4LAC - chains B and C of the 3 polymer chains in the assembly; structure by X-ray diffraction, 2.82 A resolution.

== Chain B ==
Protein: Serine/threonine-protein phosphatase 2A activator
Organism: Homo sapiens
Notes: EC 5.2.1.8
Reference sequence: Q15257 (PTPA_HUMAN); aligned to UniProt positions 19-323 over residues 19-323 (the alignment contains insertions or deletions, so no single offset holds)
Sequence (308 residues; row label = number of the first residue in the row):
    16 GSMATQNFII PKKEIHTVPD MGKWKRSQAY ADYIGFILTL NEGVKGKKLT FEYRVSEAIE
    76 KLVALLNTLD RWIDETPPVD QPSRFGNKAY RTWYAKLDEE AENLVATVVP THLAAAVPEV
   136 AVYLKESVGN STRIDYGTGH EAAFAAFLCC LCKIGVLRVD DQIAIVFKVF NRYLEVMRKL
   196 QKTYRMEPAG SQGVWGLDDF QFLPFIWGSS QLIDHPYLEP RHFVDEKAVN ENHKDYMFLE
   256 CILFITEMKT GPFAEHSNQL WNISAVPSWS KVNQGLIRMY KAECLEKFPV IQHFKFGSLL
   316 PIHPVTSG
Not modelled in the structure: 16-20, 322-323
Construct notes: expression tag (16-18)
Small-molecule neighbours: ATP-gamma-S (AGS; phosphothiophosphoric acid-adenylate ester): Arg148, Asp150, Gly152, Thr153, Gly154, His155, Pro203, Ala204, Gly205, Ser206, Pro304, Val305, Gln307, His308
What the authors report for this chain:
  - binding site for ATP-gamma-S: Ala204
  - mutagenesis - A204D: abolished catalytic activity on Mg2+/ATP
  - mutagenesis - V281D, M294D: decreased binding to Serine/threonine-protein phosphatase 2A catalytic subunit alpha isoform (chain C)
  - mutagenesis - V281A, M294K: unchanged binding to Serine/threonine-protein phosphatase 2A catalytic subunit alpha isoform (chain C)
  - mutagenesis - A204D, D213R: decreased growth

== Chain C ==
Protein: Serine/threonine-protein phosphatase 2A catalytic subunit alpha isoform
Organism: Homo sapiens
Notes: EC 3.1.3.16
Reference sequence: P67775 (PP2AA_HUMAN); numbering as in UniProt (aligned over 1-309)
Sequence (311 residues; numbered -1 to 309; the number before each row is that of its first residue; numbers below 1 keep their minus sign (Gly-1 is residue -1)):
    -1 GSMDEKVFTK ELDQWIEQLN ECKQLSESQV KSLCEKAKEI LTKESNVQEV RCPVTVCGDV
    59 HGQFHDLMEL FRIGGKSPDT NYLFMGDYVD RGYYSVETVT LLVALKVRYR ERITILRGNH
   119 ESRQITQVYG FYDECLRKYG NANVWKYFTD LFDYLPLTAL VDGQIFCLHG GLSPSIDTLD
   179 HIRALDRLQE VPHEGPMCDL LWSDPDDRGG WGISPRGAGY TFGQDISETF NHANGLTLVS
   239 RAHQLVMEGY NWCHDRNVVT IFSAPNYCYR CGNQAAIMEL DDTLKYSFLQ FDPAPRRGEP
   299 HVTRRTPDYF L
Not modelled in the structure: -1 to 3, 294-309
Construct notes: expression tag (-1 to 0)
Swiss-Prot annotation at these positions:
  - active site: His118 (Proton donor)
  - binding site (Mn(2+)): Asp57, His59, Asp85, Asn117, His167, His241
  - binding site (Zn(2+)): Asp57, His59, Asp85
  - binding site (Fe(3+)): Asp85, Asn117, His167, His241
  - modified residue: Tyr307 (Phosphotyrosine), Leu309 (Leucine methyl ester)
  - natural variant: Gly60 (G60V: In HJS3; uncertain significance), Asp88 (D88G: In HJS3), Gln122 (Q122H: In HJS3), Gln125 to Leu309 (deletion: In HJS3), Tyr127 (Y127C: In HJS3), Asp131 (D131H: In HJS3), His191 (H191R: In HJS3), Arg214 to Leu309 (deletion: In HJS3), Asp223 (D223H: In HJS3; D223V: In HJS3), Tyr265 (Y265C: In HJS3), Phe308 (F308FF: In HJS3)
  - mutagenesis: Asp85 (D85N: Loss of phosphatase activity), Leu309 (L309A: Loss of binding to PP2A B-alpha regulatory subunit)
Bound ions: Mn2+ site 1: Asp57, His59, Asp85 (together with ATP-gamma-S); Mn2+ site 2: Asp85, Asn117, His167, His241 (together with ATP-gamma-S)
Small-molecule neighbours: ATP-gamma-S (AGS; phosphothiophosphoric acid-adenylate ester): Asp57, His59, Asp85, Arg89, Asn117, His118, Tyr127, His167, Trp200, Pro213, Arg214, Gly215, His241, Gln242
What the authors report for this chain:
  - Mn2+ coordination: Asp57, His59, Asp85, Asn117, His167, His241
  - binding site for ATP-gamma-S: Arg89, Asn117, His118, Arg214

== How chain B and chain C interact ==
Pairs across the interface (57):
  His31(B) with His191(C), hydrogen bond (backbone-side chain)
  Thr32(B) with His191(C)
  Arg99(B) with Gln242(C); Leu243(C), hydrogen bond (side chain-backbone); Val244(C); Met245(C), hydrogen bond (backbone-backbone); Asn249(C)
  Phe100(B) with Leu243(C), hydrophobic; Met245(C), hydrophobic; Cys269(C), hydrophobic
  Lys103(B) with Asp205(C), salt bridge
  Arg106(B) with Asp205(C), salt bridge
  Thr147(B) with Arg206(C)
  Arg148(B) with Pro213(C), hydrogen bond (side chain-backbone); Arg214(C)
  Arg200(B) with Met245(C)
  Glu202(B) with Leu243(C)
  Gly205(B) with Tyr127(C)
  Ser206(B) with Arg89(C), hydrogen bond (backbone-side chain); Tyr127(C); Cys266(C)
  Gln207(B) with Arg89(C); Val126(C); Tyr127(C)
  Gly208(B) with Arg89(C)
  Val209(B) with Arg89(C), hydrogen bond (backbone-backbone); Gly90(C); Tyr91(C), hydrophobic
  Trp210(B) with Arg89(C); Gly90(C), hydrogen bond (side chain-backbone); Gly128(C); Glu132(C); Arg135(C)
  Asp213(B) with Arg268(C), salt bridge
  Asp214(B) with Cys266(C); Arg268(C), salt bridge
  Phe215(B) with Arg268(C)
  Phe259(B) with Arg268(C)
  Met263(B) with Arg268(C)
  Lys264(B) with Cys266(C); Tyr267(C); Arg268(C)
  Thr265(B) with Asn264(C), hydrogen bond; Tyr267(C), hydrogen bond (side chain-backbone)
  Ala269(B) with Tyr91(C), hydrogen bond (backbone-side chain)
  Glu270(B) with Tyr91(C), hydrogen bond (backbone-side chain); Tyr267(C)
  His271(B) with Tyr267(C)
  Asn273(B) with Tyr91(C), hydrogen bond
  Lys302(B) with Gln125(C); Val126(C)
  Phe303(B) with His191(C)
  Pro304(B) with Tyr127(C)
  Gln307(B) with Arg214(C), hydrogen bond (side chain-backbone); Gly215(C)
  His308(B) with Pro213(C); Arg214(C)
Interface residues without a listed pair, chain B (38 interface residues in all): Val33, Ser98, Asn145, Pro203, Ile260, Glu298
Interface residues without a listed pair, chain C (27 interface residues in all): Gln122, Asp131
The authors on this interface:
  - specific contacts: Phe100(B)-Met245(C) (hydrophobic contact), Asp213(B)-Arg268(C) (salt bridge), Asp214(B)-Arg268(C) (salt bridge), Leu243(C)-Phe100(B) (hydrophobic contact)
  - interface residues, chain B: Tyr199(B), Val209(B), Trp210(B)
  - hot spots on chain B (mutagenesis) - F100D, V209D: decreased binding to Serine/threonine-protein phosphatase 2A catalytic subunit alpha isoform (chain C)
  - interface residues, chain C: Pro213(C)

== Overview ==
38 residues of chain B face 27 of chain C across their interface, with 13 hydrogen bonds and 4 salt bridges.
Polar contacts include Lys103(B)-Asp205(C), Arg106(B)-Asp205(C) and Asp213(B)-Arg268(C). The paper describes
hydrophobic contacts between Phe100(B) and Met245(C) and Leu243(C) and Phe100(B); salt bridges between
Asp213(B) and Arg268(C) and Asp214(B) and Arg268(C). From the paper: a binding site for ATP-gamma-S at
Ala204(B) and Arg89(C) among others; V281D, M294D and F100D of chain B, among others, reduce binding to
Serine/threonine-protein phosphatase 2A catalytic subunit alpha isoform (chain C); 8 substitutions were tested
in all.
Here chain B is Serine/threonine-protein phosphatase 2A activator and chain C is Serine/threonine-protein
phosphatase 2A catalytic subunit alpha isoform, both from Homo sapiens. Entry 4LAC (Crystal Structure of
Protein Phosphatase 2A (PP2A) and PP2A phosphatase activator (PTPA) complex with ATPgammaS) was determined by
X-ray diffraction.
